PDB entry 4XSY | X-ray diffraction, 4.01 A resolution (low resolution: residue-level contacts below are approximate; hydrogen-bond / salt-bridge calls are withheld) | chains A and C of the 6 polymer chains in the assembly

== Chain A ==
Molecule: DNA-directed RNA polymerase subunit alpha
Source organism: Escherichia coli O139:H28 (strain E24377A / ETEC)
Notes: EC 2.7.7.6
Reference sequence: A7ZSI4 (RPOA_ECO24); numbering as in UniProt (aligned over 1-234)
Amino-acid sequence (239 residues; numbered 1 to 239; the number before each row is that of its first residue):
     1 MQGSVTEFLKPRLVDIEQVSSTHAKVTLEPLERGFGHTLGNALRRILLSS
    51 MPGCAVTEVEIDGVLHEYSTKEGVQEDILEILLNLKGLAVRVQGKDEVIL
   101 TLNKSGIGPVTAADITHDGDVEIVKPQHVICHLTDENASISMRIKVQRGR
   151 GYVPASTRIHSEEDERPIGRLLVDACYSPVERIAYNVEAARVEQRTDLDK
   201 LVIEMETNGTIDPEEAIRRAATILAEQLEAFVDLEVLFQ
Not modelled in the structure: 1-7, 232-239
Sequence notes: expression tag (235-239)

== Chain C ==
Molecule: DNA-directed RNA polymerase subunit beta
Source organism: Escherichia coli O139:H28 (strain E24377A / ETEC)
Notes: EC 2.7.7.6
Reference sequence: A7ZUK1 (RPOB_ECO24); residue numbers follow UniProt; this construct covers 1-1342
Amino-acid sequence (1342 residues; row label = number of the first residue in the row):
     1 MVYSYTEKKRIRKDFGKRPQVLDVPYLLSIQLDSFQKFIEQDPEGQYGLE
    51 AAFRSVFPIQSYSGNSELQYVSYRLGEPVFDVQECQIRGVTYSAPLRVKL
   101 RLVIYEREAPEGTVKDIKEQEVYMGEIPLMTDNGTFVINGTERVIVSQLH
   151 RSPGVFFDSDKGKTHSSGKVLYNARIIPYRGSWLDFEFDPKDNLFVRIDR
   201 RRKLPATIILRALNYTTEQILDLFFEKVIFEIRDNKLQMELVPERLRGET
   251 ASFDIEANGKVYVEKGRRITARHIRQLEKDDVKLIEVPVEYIAGKVVAKD
   301 YIDESTGELICAANMELSLDLLAKLSQSGHKRIETLFTNDLDHGPYISET
   351 LRVDPTNDRLSALVEIYRMMRPGEPPTREAAESLFENLFFSEDRYDLSAV
   401 GRMKFNRSLLREEIEGSGILSKDDIIDVMKKLIDIRNGKGEVDDIDHLGN
   451 RRIRSVGEMAENQFRVGLVRVERAVKERLSLGDLDTLMPQDMINAKPISA
   501 AVKEFFGSSQLSQFMDQNNPLSEITHKRRISALGPGGLTRERAGFEVRDV
   551 HPTHYGRVCPIETPEGPNIGLINSLSVYAQTNEYGFLETPYRKVTDGVVT
   601 DEIHYLSAIEEGNYVIAQANSNLDEEGHFVEDLVTCRSKGESSLFSRDQV
   651 DYMDVSTQQVVSVGASLIPFLEHDDANRALMGANMQRQAVPTLRADKPLV
   701 GTGMERAVAVDSGVTAVAKRGGVVQYVDASRIVIKVNEDEMYPGEAGIDI
   751 YNLTKYTRSNQNTCINQMPCVSLGEPVERGDVLADGPSTDLGELALGQNM
   801 RVAFMPWNGYNFEDSILVSERVVQEDRFTTIHIQELACVSRDTKLGPEEI
   851 TADIPNVGEAALSKLDESGIVYIGAEVTGGDILVGKVTPKGETQLTPEEK
   901 LLRAIFGEKASDVKDSSLRVPNGVSGTVIDVQVFTRDGVEKDKRALEIEE
   951 MQLKQAKKDLSEELQILEAGLFSRIRAVLVAGGVEAEKLDKLPRDRWLEL
  1001 GLTDEEKQNQLEQLAEQYDELKHEFEKKLEAKRRKITQGDDLAPGVLKIV
  1051 KVYLAVKRRIQPGDKMAGRHGNKGVISKINPIEDMPYDENGTPVDIVLNP
  1101 LGVPSRMNIGQILETHLGMAAKGIGDKINAMLKQQQEVAKLREFIQRAYD
  1151 LGADVRQKVDLSTFSDEEVMRLAENLRKGMPIATPVFDGAKEAEIKELLK
  1201 LGDLPTSGQIRLYDGRTGEQFERPVTVGYMYMLKLNHLVDDKMHARSTGS
  1251 YSLVTQQPLGGKAQFGGQRFGEMEVWALEAYGAAYTLQEMLTVKSDDVNG
  1301 RTKMYKNIVDGNHQMEPGMPESFNVLLKEIRSLGINIELEDE
Not modelled in the structure: 1-2
Ligand contacts: cbr-9379 (42T; 3-{[(2,6-dichlorophenyl)carbamoyl]amino}-N-hydroxy-N'-phenyl-5-(trifluoromethyl)benzenecarboximidamide): Asp-444, Val-550, His-551, Pro-552, Tyr-555, Arg-637, Gly-640, Glu-641, Ser-642
Curated features (UniProtKB/Swiss-Prot):
  - modified residue (N6-acetyllysine): Lys-1022, Lys-1200
What the authors report for this chain:
  - binding site for cbr-9379: Asp-444, His-551, Pro-552, Arg-637, Gly-640, Ser-642
  - mutagenesis - P560L, E562V, R637C, R637S, S642F, S642P: increased growth in response to CBR compounds (citing earlier work)
  - mutagenesis - P552L: increased growth (citing earlier work)

== Chain A / chain C interface ==
Residue-residue contacts - 73 pairs, chain A then chain C:
  Thr-22(A) with Lys-1133(C)
  Asn-41(A) with Tyr-1087(C); Arg-1216(C); Thr-1217(C); Gly-1218(C)
  Arg-44(A) with Glu-1083(C); Tyr-1087(C); Gly-1091(C); Pro-1093(C)
  Arg-45(A) with Glu-1083(C); Asp-1084(C); Gly-1215(C); Arg-1216(C)
  Ser-49(A) with Glu-1083(C)
  Leu-65(A) with Ile-873(C); Gly-874(C)
  His-66(A) with Ile-873(C); Gly-874(C); Thr-927(C); Val-928(C); Ile-929(C)
  Glu-67(A) with Lys-1057(C)
  Tyr-68(A) with Tyr-756(C); Ile-831(C); Thr-927(C); Ile-929(C); Ala-1055(C); Lys-1057(C)
  Thr-70(A) with Ala-729(C); Ser-730(C); Lys-755(C)
  Glu-72(A) with Tyr-726(C); Asp-728(C); Lys-958(C)
  Gly-73(A) with Tyr-726(C); Asp-728(C)
  Val-74(A) with Asp-728(C); Ala-729(C)
  Gln-75(A) with Val-727(C); Asp-728(C); Ala-729(C); Val-771(C)
  Asp-77(A) with Ala-729(C); Lys-755(C); Tyr-756(C); Asn-766(C); Met-768(C)
  Leu-79(A) with Leu-693(C); Tyr-756(C)
  Leu-83(A) with Arg-694(C)
  Lys-86(A) with Asp-826(C)
  Ile-107(A) with Leu-773(C)
  Thr-134(A) with Tyr-726(C); Val-727(C); Asp-728(C); Leu-773(C)
  Tyr-152(A) with Val-823(C); Gln-824(C); Asp-826(C)
  Pro-154(A) with Arg-1059(C)
  Ser-156(A) with Arg-1059(C)
  Leu-172(A) with Glu-876(C)
  Asp-174(A) with Asp-826(C); Arg-1059(C)
  Arg-182(A) with Asn-1090(C); Gly-1091(C); Thr-1092(C)
  Ile-183(A) with Gly-1091(C)
  Ala-184(A) with Asn-1090(C); Gly-1091(C)
  Tyr-185(A) with Tyr-1087(C); Gly-1218(C)
  Asn-186(A) with Glu-1089(C)
Also at the interface, not in a pair above, chain A (39 interface residues in all): Leu-48, Lys-71, Glu-76, Glu-80, Asp-135, Ala-155, Glu-165, Leu-171, Glu-181
Also at the interface, not in a pair above, chain C (47 interface residues in all): Pro-769, Ser-772, Arg-821, Val-1056, Ile-1082, Met-1085, Asp-1214

== In short ==
39 residues of chain A face 47 of chain C across their interface. Chain C binds cbr-9379. From the paper: a
binding site for cbr-9379 at Asp-444(C), His-551(C) and Pro-552(C) among others; P560L, E562V and R637C of
chain C, among others, increase growth in response to CBR compounds; 7 substitutions were tested in all.
Here chain A is DNA-directed RNA polymerase subunit alpha and chain C is DNA-directed RNA polymerase subunit
beta, both from Escherichia coli O139:H28 (strain E24377A / ETEC). Entry 4XSY (Crystal structure of CBR 9379
bound to Escherichia coli RNA polymerase holoenzyme) was determined by X-ray diffraction (same publication as
4XSX and 4XSZ).
